PDB entry 6FKI | electron microscopy, 4.30 A resolution (low resolution: residue-level contacts below are approximate; hydrogen-bond / salt-bridge calls are withheld) | chains N and O of the 26 polymer chains in the assembly

# Chain N (and O)
Name: ATP synthase subunit c, chloroplastic
Source organism: Spinacia oleracea
Notes: chain O of this document is another copy of the same molecule, construct and numbering; everything in this record applies to it too
Reference sequence: P69447 (ATPH_SPIOL); residue numbers follow UniProt; this construct covers 1-81
Chain sequence (81 residues; numbered 1 to 81; the number before each row is that of its first residue):
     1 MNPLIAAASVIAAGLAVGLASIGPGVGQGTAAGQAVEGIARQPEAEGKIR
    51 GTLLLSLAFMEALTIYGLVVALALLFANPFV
Not modelled in the structure: 1-2
Curated features (UniProtKB/Swiss-Prot):
  - site: Glu61 (Reversibly protonated during proton transport)
  - modified residue: Met1 (N-formylmethionine)

# Chain N / chain O interface
Contacting residue pairs (77):
  Pro3(N) - Ile5(O)
  Ala6(N) - Ile5(O)
  Ala6(N) - Phe80(O)
  Ala7(N) - Ala8(O)
  Ser9(N) - Phe80(O)
  Val10(N) - Ala8(O)
  Val10(N) - Ser9(O)
  Val10(N) - Ala12(O)
  Val10(N) - Leu74(O)
  Ile11(N) - Ala8(O)
  Ile11(N) - Ala12(O)
  Ala13(N) - Val70(O)
  Gly14(N) - Ala12(O)
  Gly14(N) - Ala16(O)
  Leu15(N) - Leu19(O)
  Val17(N) - Tyr66(O)
  Val17(N) - Gly67(O)
  Val17(N) - Val70(O)
  Gly18(N) - Ala16(O)
  Gly18(N) - Leu19(O)
  Gly18(N) - Ala20(O)
  Leu19(N) - Leu19(O)
  Ser21(N) - Ala20(O)
  Ser21(N) - Pro24(O)
  Ser21(N) - Leu63(O)
  Ile22(N) - Gly23(O)
  Pro24(N) - Leu63(O)
  Gly25(N) - Gly23(O)
  Gly25(N) - Pro24(O)
  Gly25(N) - Gly27(O)
  Gly25(N) - Leu63(O)
  Val26(N) - Gly23(O)
  Gln28(N) - Phe59(O)
  Gln28(N) - Met60(O)
  Gln28(N) - Leu63(O)
  Gly29(N) - Gly27(O)
  Gly29(N) - Thr30(O)
  Gly29(N) - Ala31(O)
  Gly29(N) - Met60(O)
  Thr30(N) - Thr30(O)
  Ala32(N) - Ser56(O)
  Gly33(N) - Ala31(O)
  Gly33(N) - Gln34(O)
  Gln34(N) - Gln34(O)
  Val36(N) - Ala35(O)
  Val36(N) - Ile49(O)
  Val36(N) - Thr52(O)
  Glu37(N) - Gln34(O)
  Ile39(N) - Thr52(O)
  Ala40(N) - Gly38(O)
  Ala40(N) - Gln42(O)
  Ala40(N) - Ile49(O)
  Arg41(N) - Arg41(O)
  Pro43(N) - Ala45(O)
  Pro43(N) - Lys48(O)
  Glu44(N) - Lys48(O)
  Glu46(N) - Lys48(O)
  Arg50(N) - Gly51(O)
  Arg50(N) - Thr52(O)
  Leu53(N) - Thr52(O)
  Leu54(N) - Leu55(O)
  Leu57(N) - Phe59(O)
  Glu61(N) - Phe59(O)
  Glu61(N) - Leu63(O)
  Glu61(N) - Tyr66(O)
  Thr64(N) - Leu63(O)
  Thr64(N) - Tyr66(O)
  Leu68(N) - Tyr66(O)
  Leu74(N) - Phe80(O)
  Leu75(N) - Val70(O)
  Leu75(N) - Leu74(O)
  Leu75(N) - Pro79(O)
  Leu75(N) - Phe80(O)
  Phe76(N) - Ala77(O)
  Phe76(N) - Pro79(O)
  Asn78(N) - Phe80(O)
  Val81(N) - Phe80(O)
Interface residues without a listed pair, chain N (47 interface residues in all): Leu4, Ala58, Ala71, Leu72
Interface residues without a listed pair, chain O (41 interface residues in all): Leu4, Leu15, Val26, Gln28, Leu53, Ala62, Ala73

# In short
47 residues of chain N and 41 residues of chain O are in contact.
Chain N and chain O are both ATP synthase subunit c, chloroplastic (Spinacia oleracea); the structure,
Chloroplast F1Fo conformation 3, was determined by electron microscopy (same publication as 6FKF and 6FKH).
